9J7K - chains D and j of the 60 polymer chains in the assembly; structure by electron microscopy, 2.32 A resolution.

[Chain D (and j)]
Name: Capsid protein
Source organism: Adeno-associated virus - 8
Notes: chain j of this document is another copy of the same molecule, construct and numbering; everything in this record applies to it too
UniProt: Q8JQF8 (Q8JQF8_9VIRU); residues 1-738 here = UniProt positions 1-738
Sequence (738 residues; each row starts with the number of its first residue):
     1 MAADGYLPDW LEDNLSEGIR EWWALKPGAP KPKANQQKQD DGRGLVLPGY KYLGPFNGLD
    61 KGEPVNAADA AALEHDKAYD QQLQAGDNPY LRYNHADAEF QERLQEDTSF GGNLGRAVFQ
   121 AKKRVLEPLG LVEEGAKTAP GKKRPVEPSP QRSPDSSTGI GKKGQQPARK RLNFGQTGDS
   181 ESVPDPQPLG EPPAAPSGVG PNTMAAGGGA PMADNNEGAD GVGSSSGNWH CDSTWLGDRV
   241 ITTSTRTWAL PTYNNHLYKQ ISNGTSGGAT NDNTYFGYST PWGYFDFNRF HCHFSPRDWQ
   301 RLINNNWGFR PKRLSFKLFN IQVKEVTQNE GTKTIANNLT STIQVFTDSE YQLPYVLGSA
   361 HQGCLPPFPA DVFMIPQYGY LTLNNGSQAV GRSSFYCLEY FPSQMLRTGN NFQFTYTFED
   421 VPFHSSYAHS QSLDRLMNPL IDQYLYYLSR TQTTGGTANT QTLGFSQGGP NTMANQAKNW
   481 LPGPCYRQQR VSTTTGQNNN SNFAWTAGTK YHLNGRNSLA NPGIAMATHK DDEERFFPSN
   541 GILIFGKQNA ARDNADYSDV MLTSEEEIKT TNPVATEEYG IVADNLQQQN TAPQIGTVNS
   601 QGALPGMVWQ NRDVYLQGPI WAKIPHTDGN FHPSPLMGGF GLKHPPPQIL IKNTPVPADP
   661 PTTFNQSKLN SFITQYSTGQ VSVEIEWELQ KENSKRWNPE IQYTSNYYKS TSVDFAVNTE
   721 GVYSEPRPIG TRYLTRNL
Not modelled in the structure: 1-220, 266-268, 328-332, 454-458

[How chain D and chain j interact]
Contacting residue pairs - 128 pairs, chain D then chain j:
  G221(D) - R407(j)
  V222(D) - L339(j)
  V222(D) - R407(j)  hydrogen bond (backbone-side chain)
  G223(D) - V222(j)
  G223(D) - R407(j)
  G223(D) - T408(j)
  G223(D) - G409(j)  hydrogen bond (backbone-backbone)
  G223(D) - N410(j)
  S224(D) - R407(j)
  S224(D) - N410(j)  hydrogen bond
  S225(D) - M405(j)  hydrogen bond (side chain-backbone)
  S225(D) - R407(j)
  S225(D) - N410(j)  hydrogen bond (backbone-side chain)
  G227(D) - M405(j)
  N228(D) - S403(j)
  N228(D) - Q404(j)
  N228(D) - M405(j)  hydrogen bond (side chain-backbone)
  W229(D) - Q344(j)
  W229(D) - E399(j)  hydrogen bond (side chain-backbone)
  W229(D) - F401(j)
  W229(D) - P402(j)
  W229(D) - S403(j)  hydrogen bond (backbone-backbone)
  W229(D) - M405(j)
  C231(D) - E399(j)
  C231(D) - Y400(j)
  C231(D) - F401(j)
  C231(D) - P402(j)
  D232(D) - Y400(j)
  D232(D) - P402(j)
  S233(D) - Y400(j)  hydrogen bond
  T247(D) - P655(j)
  A249(D) - P657(j)  hydrophobic
  A249(D) - L669(j)  hydrophobic
  P251(D) - P660(j)  hydrophobic
  P251(D) - P661(j)
  T252(D) - T662(j)
  Y253(D) - T662(j)
  Y253(D) - F664(j)
  S295(D) - Y400(j)
  D298(D) - Y400(j)  hydrogen bond
  F319(D) - M405(j)  hydrophobic
  N320(D) - M405(j)  hydrogen bond
  N320(D) - R407(j)
  I321(D) - R407(j)  hydrogen bond (backbone-side chain)
  Q322(D) - T340(j)
  Q322(D) - S341(j)
  Q322(D) - R407(j)
  Q322(D) - V656(j)
  K324(D) - N338(j)
  K324(D) - V656(j)
  K324(D) - I673(j)
  K333(D) - D659(j)  salt bridge
  I335(D) - E325(j)
  I335(D) - A658(j)  hydrophobic
  I335(D) - D659(j)
  I335(D) - I673(j)  hydrophobic
  N337(D) - N338(j)  hydrogen bond
  N337(D) - L339(j)
  N337(D) - T340(j)  hydrogen bond
  L339(D) - T340(j)
  Q362(D) - F664(j)
  Q362(D) - Q666(j)
  G363(D) - F664(j)
  F368(D) - Y258(j)  hydrophobic
  F368(D) - F395(j)  hydrophobic
  F368(D) - C397(j)  hydrophobic
  P369(D) - C397(j)
  P369(D) - E399(j)
  A370(D) - Y258(j)  hydrophobic
  A370(D) - E399(j)
  D371(D) - K668(j)  salt bridge
  V372(D) - P655(j)  hydrophobic
  V372(D) - P657(j)  hydrophobic
  V372(D) - K668(j)
  V372(D) - L669(j)  hydrogen bond (backbone-backbone)
  V372(D) - F672(j)  hydrophobic
  M374(D) - P661(j)
  M374(D) - T663(j)
  M374(D) - F664(j)
  M374(D) - N665(j)  hydrogen bond (side chain-backbone)
  I375(D) - F664(j)
  P376(D) - F664(j)  hydrophobic
  T408(D) - T340(j)
  T408(D) - R407(j)  hydrogen bond (backbone-side chain)
  Y676(D) - P657(j)  hydrogen bond (side chain-backbone)
  Y676(D) - A658(j)
  Y676(D) - D659(j)
  Y676(D) - P660(j)
  Y676(D) - I673(j)
  T678(D) - P657(j)
  Q680(D) - M405(j)
  Q680(D) - T654(j)
  S705(D) - G391(j)
  N706(D) - G391(j)
  Y707(D) - G391(j)  hydrogen bond (backbone-backbone)
  Y707(D) - R392(j)
  Y708(D) - G391(j)
  K709(D) - N385(j)
  K709(D) - Q388(j)
  K709(D) - A389(j)
  K709(D) - V390(j)
  S710(D) - Q388(j)
  S710(D) - A389(j)  hydrogen bond (backbone-backbone)
  T711(D) - Q260(j)  hydrogen bond (backbone-side chain)
  T711(D) - F276(j)
  T711(D) - Q388(j)
  S712(D) - Q260(j)
  V713(D) - F276(j)  hydrophobic
  V713(D) - Y278(j)
  V713(D) - A389(j)  hydrophobic
  V713(D) - S393(j)
  F715(D) - F395(j)
  A716(D) - Y278(j)
  A716(D) - F395(j)  hydrophobic
  V717(D) - Y258(j)
  V717(D) - Q260(j)
  V717(D) - Y278(j)
  V717(D) - F395(j)  hydrophobic
  N718(D) - Y258(j)
  N718(D) - K259(j)
  N718(D) - Q260(j)  hydrogen bond (backbone-backbone)
  T719(D) - K259(j)
  T719(D) - Q260(j)
  E720(D) - L257(j)
  G721(D) - L257(j)
  G721(D) - Y258(j)
  G721(D) - K668(j)  hydrogen bond (backbone-side chain)
  V722(D) - K668(j)
Other interface residues (no listed pair), chain D (65 interface residues in all): H230, W248, L250, V326, F373, Q377, G409
Other interface residues (no listed pair), chain j (52 interface residues in all): T342, L406

[In short]
65 residues of chain D face 52 of chain j across their interface, with 23 hydrogen bonds and 2 salt bridges.
Among the polar pairs are K333(D)-D659(j), D371(D)-K668(j) and V222(D)-R407(j).
Chain D and chain j are both Capsid protein (Adeno-associated virus - 8); the structure, Structure of AAV8 in
the complex of AAV8 with its receptor, was determined by electron microscopy (same publication as 9J6Z and
9J7L).
